8VFX - chains H and I of the 12 polymer chains in the assembly; structure by electron microscopy, 2.65 A resolution.

# Chain H
Molecule: Histone H2B type 1-J
Organism: Homo sapiens
Reference sequence: P06899 (H2B1J_HUMAN); residues 0-125 here correspond to UniProt positions 1-126 (UniProt number = residue number + 1)
Chain sequence (126 residues; numbered 0 to 125; the number before each row is that of its first residue; numbering starts at 0):
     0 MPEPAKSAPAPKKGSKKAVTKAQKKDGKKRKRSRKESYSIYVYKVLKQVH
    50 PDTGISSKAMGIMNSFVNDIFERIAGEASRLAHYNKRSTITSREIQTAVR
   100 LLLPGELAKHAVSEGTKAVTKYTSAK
Disordered / not traced: 0-29, 125
Curated features (UniProtKB/Swiss-Prot):
  - modified residue: Pro1 (N-acetylproline), Glu2 (ADP-ribosyl glutamic acid), Lys5 (N6-(2-hydroxyisobutyryl)lysine), Ser6 (ADP-ribosylserine), Lys11 (N6-(beta-hydroxybutyryl)lysine), Lys12 (N6-(2-hydroxyisobutyryl)lysine), Ser14 (Phosphoserine), Lys15 (N6-acetyllysine), Lys16 (N6-(beta-hydroxybutyryl)lysine), Lys20 (N6-(2-hydroxyisobutyryl)lysine), Lys23 (N6-(2-hydroxyisobutyryl)lysine), Lys24 (N6-(2-hydroxyisobutyryl)lysine), Lys34 (N6-(2-hydroxyisobutyryl)lysine), Glu35 (PolyADP-ribosyl glutamic acid), Ser36 (Phosphoserine), Lys43 (N6-(2-hydroxyisobutyryl)lysine), Lys46 (N6-(2-hydroxyisobutyryl)lysine), Lys57 (N6,N6-dimethyllysine), Arg79 (Dimethylated arginine), Lys85 (N6,N6,N6-trimethyllysine) and 6 more in UniProt
  - glycosylation: Ser112 (O-linked (GlcNAc) serine)
  - cross-link (Glycyl lysine isopeptide (Lys-Gly)): Lys5 (interchain with G-Cter in SUMO2), Lys20 (interchain with G-Cter in SUMO2), Lys34 (interchain with G-Cter in ubiquitin), Lys120 (interchain with G-Cter in ubiquitin)

# Chain I
Molecule: 186-nt DNA strand
Sequence (186 nucleotides; each row starts with the number of its first residue):
     1 ATCCGAGATGGTACTTTGTGTCTCCTGCTCTGTCAGCAGGGCACTGTACT
    51 TGCTGATACCAGGGAATGTTTGTTCTTAAATACCATCATTCCGGACGTGT
   101 TTGCCTTGGCCAGTTTTCCATGTACATGCAGAAAGAAGTTTGGACTGATC
   151 AATACAGTCCTCTGCCTTTAAAGCAATAGGAAAGAT
Disordered / not traced: 1-28

# Chain H / chain I interface
Pairs across the interface - 16 pairs, chain H then chain I:
  Lys30(H) with DC145(I), sugar contact; DT146(I), salt bridge to the phosphate
  Ser32(H) with DC145(I), hydrogen bond to the phosphate
  Arg33(H) with DT69(I), sugar contact; DT70(I), salt bridge to the phosphate
  Tyr42(H) with DG62(I), hydrogen bond to the phosphate; DG63(I), phosphate contact
  Gly53(H) with DG62(I), phosphate contact
  Ile54(H) with DA61(I), sugar contact; DG62(I), hydrogen bond to the phosphate
  Ser55(H) with DA61(I), phosphate contact
  Ser56(H) with DA61(I), hydrogen bond to the phosphate
  Arg86(H) with DT81(I), salt bridge to the phosphate; DA82(I), salt bridge to the phosphate
  Thr88(H) with DA80(I), phosphate contact; DT81(I), phosphate contact
Also at the interface, not in a pair above, chain H (12 interface residues in all): Glu35, Ser87

# Summary
The interface between chain H and chain I involves 12 residues on one side and 10 on the other, with 4
hydrogen bonds and 4 salt bridges. Polar pairs include Ser32(H)-DC145(I), Tyr42(H)-DG62(I) and
Ile54(H)-DG62(I).
Here chain H is Histone H2B type 1-J (Homo sapiens) and chain I is a 186-nt DNA strand. Entry 8VFX (Cryo-EM
structure of 186bp ALBN1 nucleosome aided by scFv) was determined by electron microscopy (same publication as
8VFY and 8VFZ).
